Entry 7WJJ (X-ray diffraction, 1.60 A resolution); this record covers chain A.

# Chain A
Molecule: 4-hydroxyphenylpyruvate dioxygenase
From: Arabidopsis thaliana
Notes: EC 1.13.11.27
UniProtKB: P93836 (HPPD_ARATH); numbering as in UniProt (aligned over 33-445)
Sequence (417 residues; each row starts with the number of its first residue):
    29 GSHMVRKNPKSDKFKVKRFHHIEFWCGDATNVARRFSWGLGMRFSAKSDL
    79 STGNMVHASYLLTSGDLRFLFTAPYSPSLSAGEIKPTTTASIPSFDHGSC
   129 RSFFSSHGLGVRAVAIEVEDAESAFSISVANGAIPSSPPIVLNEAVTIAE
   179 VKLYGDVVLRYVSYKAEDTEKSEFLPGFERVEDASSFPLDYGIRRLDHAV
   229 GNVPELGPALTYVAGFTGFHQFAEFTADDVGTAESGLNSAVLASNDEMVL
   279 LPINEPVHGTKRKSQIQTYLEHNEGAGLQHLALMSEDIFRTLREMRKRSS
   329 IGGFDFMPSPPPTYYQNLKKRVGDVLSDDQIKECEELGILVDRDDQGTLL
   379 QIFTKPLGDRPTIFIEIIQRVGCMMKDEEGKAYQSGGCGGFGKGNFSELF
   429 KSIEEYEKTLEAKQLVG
Not modelled in the structure: 29-34, 195-200, 254-261, 404-410, 437-445
Differences from the reference sequence: expression tag (29-32)
Disulfides: Cys-401/Cys-416
Metal / ion sites: Co2+: His-226, His-308, Glu-394 (together with 0I0)
Residues lining bound ligands: 0I0 (2-[1,5-dimethyl-2,4-bis(oxidanylidene)-6-(2-oxidanyl-6-oxidanylidene-cyclohexen-1-yl)carbonyl-quinazolin-3-yl]-N-(2-pyren-1-yloxyethyl)ethanamide): His-226, Val-228, Glu-252, Leu-265, Ser-267, Pro-280, Asn-282, Thr-296, Gln-307, His-308, Met-335, Leu-368, Gln-379, Phe-381, Pro-384, Pro-389, Phe-392, Glu-394, Phe-419, Gly-420, Asn-423, Phe-424, Leu-427

# In short
Chain A binds compound 0I0. His-226, His-308 and Glu-394 coordinate Co2+.
Chain A is 4-hydroxyphenylpyruvate dioxygenase (Arabidopsis thaliana); the structure, Complex structure of
AtHPPD-PyQ2, was determined by X-ray diffraction together with 7WJ8 and 7VC8 from the same study.
